Entry 2CGX (X-ray diffraction, 2.20 A resolution); this record covers chain A.

# Chain A
Molecule: Serine/threonine-protein kinase CHK1
Organism: Homo sapiens
Notes: EC 2.7.1.37; fragment: n-terminal kinase domain, residues 1-289
UniProtKB: O14757 (CHK1_HUMAN); numbering as in UniProt (aligned over 1-289)
Sequence (297 residues; row label = number of the first residue in the row):
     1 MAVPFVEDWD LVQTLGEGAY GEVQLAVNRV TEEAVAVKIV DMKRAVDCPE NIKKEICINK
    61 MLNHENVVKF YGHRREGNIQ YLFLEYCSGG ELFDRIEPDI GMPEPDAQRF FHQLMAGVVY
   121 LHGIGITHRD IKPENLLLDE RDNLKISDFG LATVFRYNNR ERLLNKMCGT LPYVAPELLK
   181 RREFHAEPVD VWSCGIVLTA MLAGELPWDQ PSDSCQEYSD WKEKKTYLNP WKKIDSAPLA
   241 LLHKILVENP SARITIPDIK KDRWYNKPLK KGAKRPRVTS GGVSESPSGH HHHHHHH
Unresolved in the structure: 1-5, 45-47, 274-297
Swiss-Prot annotation at these positions:
  - active site: Asp130 (Proton acceptor)
  - binding site (ATP): Leu15 to Val23, Lys38
  - modified residue (Phosphoserine): Ser280, Ser286
  - cross-link: Lys132 (Glycyl lysine isopeptide (Lys-Gly) (interchain with G-Cter in ubiquitin))
  - mutagenesis: Lys38 (K38R: Abolishes kinase activity), Asp130 (D130A: Abolishes kinase activity), Lys132 (K132R: Strong reduction of chromatin-associated CHK1 ubiquitination)
Residues lining bound ligands: 3D3 (2-[(6-amino-7H-purin-8-yl)thio]acetamide): Leu15, Gly16, Gly18, Tyr20, Val23, Ala36, Lys38, Glu85, Tyr86, Cys87, Leu137, Asp148

# In short
Bound to chain A: compound 3D3. From UniProt: active-site residue Asp130, 10 ATP-binding residues and 3
mutagenesis sites.
Chain A is Serine/threonine-protein kinase CHK1 (Homo sapiens); the structure, Identification of chemically
diverse Chk1 inhibitors by receptor- based virtual screening, was determined by X-ray diffraction (same
publication as 2CGU, 2CGV and 2CGW).
